PDB entry 6RDB | electron microscopy, 2.80 A resolution | chains H and I of the 20 polymer chains in the assembly

# Chain H (and I)
Protein: Mitochondrial ATP synthase subunit c
Organism: Polytomella sp. Pringsheim 198.80
Notes: chain I of this document is another copy of the same molecule, construct and numbering; everything in this record applies to it too
Reference sequence: D7P7X5 (D7P7X5_9CHLO); residue numbers follow UniProt; this construct covers 1-127
Sequence (127 residues; numbered 1 to 127; the number before each row is that of its first residue):
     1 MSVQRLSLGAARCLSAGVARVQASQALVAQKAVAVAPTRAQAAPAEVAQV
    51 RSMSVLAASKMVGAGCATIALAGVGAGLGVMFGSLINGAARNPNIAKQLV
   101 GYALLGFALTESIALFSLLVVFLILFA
Unresolved in the structure: 1-53

# Chain H / chain I interface
Contacting residue pairs (77):
  S54(H) - L56(I)
  A57(H) - L56(I)  hydrophobic
  A58(H) - L56(I)  hydrophobic
  A58(H) - S59(I)  hydrogen bond (backbone-side chain)
  M61(H) - S59(I)
  M61(H) - K60(I)
  M61(H) - G63(I)
  M61(H) - I124(I)
  V62(H) - S59(I)
  V62(H) - V62(I)  hydrophobic
  V62(H) - G63(I)
  A64(H) - I124(I)  hydrophobic
  G65(H) - G63(I)
  G65(H) - C66(I)
  G65(H) - A67(I)
  C66(H) - C66(I)  hydrogen bond (backbone-backbone)
  T68(H) - A67(I)
  T68(H) - A70(I)
  T68(H) - V120(I)
  I69(H) - C66(I)
  I69(H) - A67(I)
  I69(H) - I69(I)  hydrophobic
  I69(H) - A70(I)
  L71(H) - A70(I)
  L71(H) - V74(I)
  L71(H) - I113(I)
  L71(H) - F116(I)  hydrophobic
  A72(H) - I69(I)
  A72(H) - A70(I)
  A72(H) - G73(I)
  A72(H) - V74(I)
  G75(H) - G73(I)
  G75(H) - V74(I)
  G75(H) - G77(I)
  G75(H) - T110(I)  hydrogen bond (backbone-side chain)
  G75(H) - I113(I)
  A76(H) - G73(I)  hydrogen bond (backbone-backbone)
  A76(H) - G77(I)
  L78(H) - L109(I)
  L78(H) - T110(I)
  L78(H) - I113(I)  hydrophobic
  G79(H) - G77(I)
  G79(H) - V80(I)
  G79(H) - M81(I)  hydrogen bond (backbone-backbone)
  V80(H) - V80(I)  hydrophobic
  F82(H) - M81(I)
  F82(H) - L105(I)  hydrophobic
  F82(H) - G106(I)
  F82(H) - L109(I)  hydrophobic
  G83(H) - M81(I)
  G83(H) - S84(I)  hydrogen bond (backbone-side chain)
  I86(H) - S84(I)
  I86(H) - L85(I)  hydrophobic
  I86(H) - L99(I)
  I86(H) - Y102(I)
  I86(H) - A103(I)
  A89(H) - L99(I)  hydrophobic
  A89(H) - Y102(I)  hydrophobic
  A90(H) - G88(I)
  A90(H) - N92(I)  hydrogen bond (backbone-side chain)
  A90(H) - L99(I)  hydrophobic
  R91(H) - R91(I)
  P93(H) - I95(I)  hydrophobic
  A96(H) - Q98(I)
  A96(H) - Y102(I)  hydrogen bond (backbone-side chain)
  K97(H) - Y102(I)
  V100(H) - Y102(I)  hydrophobic
  V100(H) - L105(I)  hydrophobic
  L104(H) - L109(I)  hydrophobic
  F107(H) - L109(I)
  E111(H) - S112(I)
  E111(H) - I113(I)
  E111(H) - F116(I)
  A114(H) - I113(I)  hydrophobic
  F122(H) - L123(I)  hydrophobic
  L125(H) - L123(I)  hydrophobic
  L125(H) - I124(I)  hydrophobic
Also at the interface, not in a pair above, chain H (38 interface residues in all): V74, S84, L85, N87, V121
Also at the interface, not in a pair above, chain I (37 interface residues in all): V55, S117, A127

# In short
38 residues of chain H face 37 of chain I across their interface, with 8 hydrogen bonds. Polar contacts
include A58(H)-S59(I), G75(H)-T110(I) and G83(H)-S84(I).
Chain H and chain I are both Mitochondrial ATP synthase subunit c (Polytomella sp. Pringsheim 198.80); the
structure, CryoEM structure of Polytomella F-ATP synthase, Primary rotary state 1, focussed refinement of F1
head and ..., was determined by electron microscopy, deposited together with 6RD4, 6RD5, 6RD6, 6RD7, 6RD8,
6RD9 and 46 further entries.
